PDB entry 5YWV | X-ray diffraction, 2.30 A resolution | chains A and C

Chain A:
Protein: Three-prime repair exonuclease 1
Source organism: Mus musculus
Notes: EC 3.1.11.2
Reference sequence: Q91XB0 (TREX1_MOUSE); residue numbers follow UniProt; this construct covers 1-242
Amino-acid sequence (259 residues; each row starts with the number of its first residue; numbers below 1 keep their minus sign (Gly-16 is residue -16)):
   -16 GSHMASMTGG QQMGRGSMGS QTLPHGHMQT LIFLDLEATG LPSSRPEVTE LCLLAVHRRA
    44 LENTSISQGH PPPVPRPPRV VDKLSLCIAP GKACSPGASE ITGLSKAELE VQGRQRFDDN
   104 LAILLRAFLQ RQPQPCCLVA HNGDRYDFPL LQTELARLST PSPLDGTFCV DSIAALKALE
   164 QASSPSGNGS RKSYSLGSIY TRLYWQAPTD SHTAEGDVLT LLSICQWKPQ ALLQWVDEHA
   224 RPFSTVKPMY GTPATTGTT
Unresolved in the structure: -16 to 3, 167-173, 237-242
Sequence notes: expression tag (-16 to 0)
Bound ions: Mg2+ site 1: Asp18, Glu20, Asp200 (shared with DG7(C) of chain C); Mg2+ site 2: Asp18 (shared with DI6(C), DG7(C) of chain C)
Reported in the primary citation:
  - binding site for Inosine contained ssdna (chain C): Leu24, Ile84
  - Mg2+ coordination: Asp18, Glu20, Asp200
  - catalytic residues: His195
  - mutagenesis - L24A, L24G, L24G/P25G/S26G, L24W, L24W/P25W/S26W, S26W: decreased catalytic activity on both dsDNA and ssDNA substrates
  - mutagenesis - L24A, L24G, L24G/P25G/S26G, L24W, L24W/P25W/S26W, S26W: decreased catalytic activity on ssDNA and dsDNA substrates

Chain C:
Molecule: Inosine contained ssdna
Sequence (7 nucleotides; row label = number of the first residue in the row):
     1 TTATAIG
Unresolved in the structure: 1-3
Bound ions: Mg2+ site 1: DI6, DG7 (shared with Asp18(A) of chain A); Mg2+ site 2: DG7 (shared with Asp18(A), Glu20(A), Asp200(A) of chain A)

How chain A and chain C interact:
Pairs across the interface - 25 pairs, chain A then chain C:
  Asp18(A) with DG7(C), phosphate contact
  Leu19(A) with DG7(C), sugar contact
  Glu20(A) with DG7(C), phosphate contact
  Ala21(A) with DG7(C), hydrogen bond to the phosphate
  Gly23(A) with DG7(C), sugar contact
  Leu24(A) with DI6(C), base contact; DG7(C), base contact
  Pro25(A) with DI6(C), base contact
  Ser78(A) with DG7(C), hydrogen bond to the base
  Gly80(A) with DG7(C), base contact
  Ala81(A) with DG7(C), base contact
  Ile84(A) with DG7(C), base contact
  Thr85(A) with DG7(C), phosphate contact
  His124(A) with DI6(C), phosphate contact
  Asn125(A) with DA5(C), sugar contact; DI6(C), hydrogen bond to the sugar
  Tyr129(A) with DI6(C), sugar contact; DG7(C), hydrogen bond to the sugar
  Ile156(A) with DA5(C), sugar contact
  Ser176(A) with DA5(C), hydrogen bond to the phosphate
  Tyr177(A) with DA5(C), hydrogen bond to the phosphate
  Ser178(A) with DA5(C), hydrogen bond to the phosphate; DI6(C), phosphate contact
  Leu179(A) with DI6(C), hydrogen bond to the phosphate
  His195(A) with DG7(C), salt bridge to the phosphate
Also at the interface, not in a pair above, chain A (22 interface residues in all): Asp200

In short:
The interface between chain A and chain C involves 22 residues on one side and 3 on the other; the contacts
include 8 hydrogen bonds and 1 salt bridge. Among the polar pairs are Ser78(A)-DG7(C), Asn125(A)-DI6(C) and
Tyr129(A)-DG7(C). From the paper: the catalytic residue His195(A); L24A, L24G and L24G/P25G/S26G of chain A,
among others, reduce catalytic activity on both dsDNA and ssDNA substrates; 6 substitutions were tested in
all.
Chain A is Three-prime repair exonuclease 1 (Mus musculus) and chain C is Inosine contained ssdna; the
structure, Crystal structure of TREX1 in complex with a inosine contained ssDNA, was determined by X-ray
diffraction, deposited together with 5YWS, 5YWT and 5YWU.
